6I7M - chains A and B; structure by electron microscopy, 10.00 A resolution (very low resolution: no residue pairs are listed; an interface is given only as per-side residue counts).

== Chain A ==
Protein: Nucleoprotein
Source organism: Influenza A virus
Reference sequence: P15682 (NCAP_I33A0); residues 21-489 here = UniProt positions 21-489
Sequence (469 residues; numbered 21 to 489; the number before each row is that of its first residue):
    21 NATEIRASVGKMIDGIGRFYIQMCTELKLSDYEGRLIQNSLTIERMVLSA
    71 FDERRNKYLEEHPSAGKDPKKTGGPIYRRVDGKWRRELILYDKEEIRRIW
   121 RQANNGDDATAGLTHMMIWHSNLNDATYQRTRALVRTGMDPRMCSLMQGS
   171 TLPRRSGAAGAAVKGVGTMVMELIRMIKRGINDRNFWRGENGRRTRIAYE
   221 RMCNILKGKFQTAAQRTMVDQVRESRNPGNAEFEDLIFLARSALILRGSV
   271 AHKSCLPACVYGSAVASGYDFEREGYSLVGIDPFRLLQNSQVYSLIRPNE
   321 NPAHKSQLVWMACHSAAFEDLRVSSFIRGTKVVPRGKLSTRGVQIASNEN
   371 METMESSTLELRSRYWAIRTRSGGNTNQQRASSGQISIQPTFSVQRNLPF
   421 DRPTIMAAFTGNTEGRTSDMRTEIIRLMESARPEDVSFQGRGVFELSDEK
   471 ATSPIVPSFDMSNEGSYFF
Unresolved in the structure: 73-91, 203-212, 397-454
Construct notes: conflict Asp-34 (Gly in P15682), Arg-105 (Met in P15682), Thr-237 (Ala in P15682), Ser-283 (Pro in P15682), Thr-472 (Ala in P15682)
Swiss-Prot annotation at these positions:
  - motif: Lys-198 to Arg-216 (Bipartite nuclear localization signal)

== Chain B ==
Protein: Nucleoprotein
Source organism: Influenza A virus
Reference sequence: P15682 (NCAP_I33A0); numbering as in UniProt (aligned over 402-420)
Sequence (19 residues; each row starts with the number of its first residue):
   402 SSGQISIQPTFSVQRNLPF

== How chain A and chain B interact ==
At this resolution (10 A) residue pairs are not listed: 44 residues of chain A and 19 of chain B lie at the interface.

== Overview ==
44 residues of chain A face 19 of chain B across their interface.
Here chain A is Nucleoprotein and chain B is Nucleoprotein, both from Influenza A virus. Entry 6I7M (Influenza
A nucleoprotein docked into 3D helical structure of the wild type ribonucleoprotein complex obtained using
...) was determined by electron microscopy together with 6I7B, 6H9G, 6I85 and 6I54 from the same study.
